PDB entry 2TRM | X-ray diffraction, 2.80 A resolution | chain A

Chain A:
Molecule: Trypsin
Organism: Rattus norvegicus
Notes: EC 3.4.21.4
UniProtKB: P00763 (TRY2_RAT); the construct lacks a stretch of the UniProt sequence and is renumbered around it, so the offset changes along the chain: 16-34 = UniProt 24-42; 37-65 = UniProt 43-71; 69-125 = UniProt 74-130; 127-130 = UniProt 131-134; 6 more segments
Chain sequence (223 residues; row label = number of the first residue in the row; note: 11 numbers in that range are skipped by the numbering (no residue carries them; nothing is unmodelled there)):
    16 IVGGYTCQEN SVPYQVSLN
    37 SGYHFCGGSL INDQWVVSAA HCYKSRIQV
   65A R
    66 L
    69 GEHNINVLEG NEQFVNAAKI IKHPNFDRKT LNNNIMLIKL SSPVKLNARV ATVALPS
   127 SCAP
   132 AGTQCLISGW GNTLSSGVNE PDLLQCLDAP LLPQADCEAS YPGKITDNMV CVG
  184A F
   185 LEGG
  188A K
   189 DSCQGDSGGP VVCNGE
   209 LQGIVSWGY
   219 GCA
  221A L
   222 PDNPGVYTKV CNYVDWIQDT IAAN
Construct notes: conflict Asn102 (Asp107 in P00763)
Disulfides: Cys22-Cys157, Cys42-Cys58, Cys128-Cys232, Cys136-Cys201, Cys168-Cys182, Cys191-Cys220
Bound ions: Ca2+: Glu70, Asn72, Val75, Glu77, Glu80
Residues lining bound ligands: benzamidine (BEN): Asp189, Ser190, Cys191, Gln192, Ser195, Val213, Ser214, Trp215, Gly216, Gly219, Cys220, Gly226, Val227, Tyr228

In short:
Chain A binds benzamidine. Glu70, Asn72, Val75, Glu77 and Glu80 form the Ca2+ site.
Chain A is Trypsin (Rattus norvegicus); the structure, The three-dimensional structure of ASN102 mutant of
trypsin. role of ASP102 in serine protease catalysis, was determined by X-ray diffraction together with 1TRM
from the same study.
